PDB entry 4XUJ | X-ray diffraction, 3.18 A resolution | chains E and I of the 10 polymer chains in the assembly

[Chain E]
Molecule: Histone H3.2
From: Xenopus laevis
UniProtKB: P84233 (H32_XENLA); residues 1-135 here correspond to UniProt positions 2-136 (UniProt number = residue number + 1)
Amino-acid sequence (135 residues; row label = number of the first residue in the row):
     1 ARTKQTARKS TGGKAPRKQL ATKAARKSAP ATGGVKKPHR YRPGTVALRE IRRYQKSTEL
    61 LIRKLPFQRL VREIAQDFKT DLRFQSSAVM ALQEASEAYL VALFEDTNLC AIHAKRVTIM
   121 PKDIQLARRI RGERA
Not modelled in the structure: 1-37, 135
Differences from the reference sequence: variant Ala102 (Gly103 in P84233)
UniProt features mapped onto this chain:
  - modified residue: Arg2 (Asymmetric dimethylarginine), Thr3 (Phosphothreonine), Lys4 (Allysine), Gln5 (5-glutamyl dopamine), Thr6 (Phosphothreonine), Arg8 (Citrulline), Lys9 (N6,N6,N6-trimethyllysine), Ser10 (ADP-ribosylserine), Thr11 (Phosphothreonine), Lys14 (N6-(2-hydroxyisobutyryl)lysine), Arg17 (Asymmetric dimethylarginine), Lys18 (N6-(2-hydroxyisobutyryl)lysine), Lys23 (N6-(2-hydroxyisobutyryl)lysine), Arg26 (Citrulline), Lys27 (N6,N6,N6-trimethyllysine), Ser28 (ADP-ribosylserine), Lys36 (N6,N6,N6-trimethyllysine), Lys37 (N6-methyllysine), Tyr41 (Phosphotyrosine), Lys56 (N6,N6,N6-trimethyllysine) and 8 more in UniProt
  - lipidation: Cys110 (S-palmitoyl cysteine)
Bound ions: Mg2+: Asp77 (shared with 1 residue of chain D)

[Chain I]
Molecule: 145-nt DNA strand
Sequence (145 nucleotides; each row starts with the number of its first residue; numbers below 1 keep their minus sign (DA-72 is residue -72)):
   -72 ATCAATATCC ACCTGCAGAT ACTACCAAAA GTGTATTTGG AAACTGCTCC ATCAAAAGGC
   -12 ATGTTCAGCT GAATCAGCTG AACATGCCTT TTGATGGAGC AGTTTCCAAA TACACTTTTG
    48 GTAGTATCTG CAGGTGGATA TTGAT

[Chain E / chain I interface]
Residue-residue contacts (26; chain E residue first):
  Arg40(E) with DA9(I), hydrogen bond to the base; DC10(I), sugar contact
  Tyr41(E) with DT-67(I), sugar contact; DA-66(I), sugar contact; DA9(I), sugar contact; DC10(I), hydrogen bond to the phosphate
  Arg42(E) with DA9(I), phosphate contact
  Pro43(E) with DA8(I), phosphate contact; DA9(I), sugar contact
  Gly44(E) with DA8(I), hydrogen bond to the phosphate; DA9(I), hydrogen bond to the phosphate
  Thr45(E) with DA9(I), hydrogen bond to the phosphate
  Val46(E) with DA9(I), hydrogen bond to the phosphate; DC10(I), phosphate contact
  Ala47(E) with DA9(I), hydrogen bond to the phosphate
  Arg49(E) with DA-66(I), hydrogen bond to the phosphate; DT-65(I), phosphate contact
  Lys56(E) with DC-64(I), salt bridge to the phosphate
  Arg63(E) with DT17(I), phosphate contact; DT18(I), salt bridge to the phosphate
  Lys64(E) with DT18(I), hydrogen bond to the phosphate
  Leu65(E) with DT17(I), phosphate contact; DT18(I), hydrogen bond to the phosphate
  Pro66(E) with DT17(I), phosphate contact
  Arg69(E) with DT17(I), salt bridge to the phosphate
  Arg83(E) with DG26(I), sugar contact
Interface residues without a listed pair, chain E (20 interface residues in all): His39, Gln85, Lys115, Thr118
Interface residues without a listed pair, chain I (17 interface residues in all): DA-68, DG-2, DA-1, DG7, DT16, DA25, DA28

[Overview]
20 residues of chain E and 17 residues of chain I are in contact; the contacts include 10 hydrogen bonds and 3
salt bridges. Polar pairs include Arg40(E)-DA9(I), Tyr41(E)-DC10(I) and Gly44(E)-DA8(I).
Here chain E is Histone H3.2 (Xenopus laevis) and chain I is a 145-nt DNA strand. Entry 4XUJ (Nucleosome core
particle containing adducts from treatment with a thiomorpholine-substituted
[(eta-6-p-cymene)Ru(3-hydroxy-2-pyridone)Cl] compound) was determined by X-ray diffraction.
